2DRK - chains A and B; structure by X-ray diffraction, 1.42 A resolution.

[Chain A]
Name: Myosin heavy chain IB
From: Acanthamoeba castellanii
Notes: fragment: SH3 domain
UniProtKB: P19706 (MYSB_ACACA); residues 6-59 here correspond to UniProt positions 1094-1147 (UniProt number = residue number + 1088)
Sequence (59 residues; each row starts with the number of its first residue):
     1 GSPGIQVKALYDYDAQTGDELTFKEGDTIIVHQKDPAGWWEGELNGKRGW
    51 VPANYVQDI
Differences from the reference sequence: cloning artifact (1-5)

[Chain B]
Name: 10-mer peptide from Myosin-I binding protein Acan125
UniProtKB: P90630 (P90630_ACACA); residues 1-10 here correspond to UniProt positions 977-986 (UniProt number = residue number + 976)
Sequence (10 residues; each row starts with the number of its first residue):
     1 RPKPVPPPRG

[Chain A / chain B interface]
Contacting residue pairs (22; chain A residue first):
  Leu10(A) - Arg1(B)  hydrogen bond (backbone-side chain)
  Tyr11(A) - Arg1(B)
  Tyr11(A) - Pro2(B)
  Tyr11(A) - Lys3(B)
  Tyr11(A) - Pro4(B)
  Asp12(A) - Lys3(B)  hydrogen bond (backbone-side chain)
  Tyr13(A) - Pro6(B)  hydrophobic
  Tyr13(A) - Arg9(B)  hydrogen bond
  Gln16(A) - Arg9(B)
  Glu20(A) - Arg9(B)  salt bridge
  Glu25(A) - Arg1(B)  salt bridge
  Gly38(A) - Pro7(B)
  Trp39(A) - Pro6(B)  hydrophobic
  Trp39(A) - Pro7(B)  hydrogen bond (side chain-backbone)
  Trp39(A) - Pro8(B)  hydrogen bond (side chain-backbone)
  Trp39(A) - Arg9(B)
  Asn54(A) - Pro4(B)
  Asn54(A) - Val5(B)  hydrogen bond (side chain-backbone)
  Asn54(A) - Pro7(B)
  Tyr55(A) - Lys3(B)
  Tyr55(A) - Pro4(B)  hydrogen bond (side chain-backbone)
  Tyr55(A) - Pro6(B)
Interface residues without a listed pair, chain A (13 interface residues in all): Ala37, Pro52

[Summary]
The interface between chain A and chain B involves 13 residues on one side and 9 on the other, with 7 hydrogen
bonds and 2 salt bridges. Polar contacts include Glu20(A)-Arg9(B), Glu25(A)-Arg1(B) and Leu10(A)-Arg1(B).
Here chain A is Myosin heavy chain IB (Acanthamoeba castellanii) and chain B is a 10-mer peptide from Myosin-I
binding protein Acan125. Entry 2DRK (Acanthamoeba myosin I SH3 domain bound to Acan125) was determined by
X-ray diffraction.
